PDB entry 5LW5 | X-ray diffraction, 1.65 A resolution | chain A

# Chain A
Name: RNA replicase polyprotein
Organism: Turnip yellow mosaic virus
Notes: EC 2.1.1.-, 3.4.22.-, 3.6.4.-, 2.7.7.48
UniProt: P10358 (POLR_TYMV); residues 728-874 here = UniProt positions 728-874
Sequence (154 residues; row label = number of the first residue in the row):
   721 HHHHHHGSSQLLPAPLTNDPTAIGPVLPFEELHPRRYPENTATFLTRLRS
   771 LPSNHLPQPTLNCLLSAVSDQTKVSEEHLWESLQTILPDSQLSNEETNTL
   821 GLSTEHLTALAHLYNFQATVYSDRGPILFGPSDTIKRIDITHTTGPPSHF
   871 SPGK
Disordered / not traced: 721-729
Differences from the reference sequence: expression tag (721-727)
UniProt features mapped onto this chain:
  - motif: G865 to P867 (GPP flap)
  - active site (For protease activity): C783, H869
  - mutagenesis: C783 (C783S: Complete loss of protease activity), D843 (D843A: 70% loss of deubiquitinase activity), I847 (I847A: 80% loss of deubiquitinase activity; I847D: Almost complete loss of deubiquitinase activity), G865 (G865A: 70% loss of deubiquitinase activity), P866 to P867 (Almost complete loss of deubiquitinase activity)
From the paper describing this entry:
  - catalytic residues: C783, H869
  - conformationally variable residues (loop rearrangement): T864 to S868
  - mutagenesis - D843A, G865A, P866G/P867G: decreased catalytic activity
  - mutagenesis - C783S: abolished catalytic activity
  - mutagenesis - P866G/P867G: unchanged catalytic activity (HEL POL and PRO HEL cleavage sites)
  - contacts within the chain: C783-H869 (from molecular simulation)
  - mutagenesis - D843A, G865A, P866G/P867G: decreased growth in response to viral RNA

# In short
Curated annotation (UniProt) lists active-site residues C783 and H869 and 6 mutagenesis sites. From the paper:
catalytic residues C783 and H869; D843A, G865A and P866G/P867G reduce catalytic activity.
Chain A is RNA replicase polyprotein (Turnip yellow mosaic virus); the structure, Turnip yellow mosaic virus
protease/deubiquitinase domain, DELTAC5 mutant, was determined by X-ray diffraction together with 5LWA from
the same study.
